Entry 6SE3 (X-ray diffraction, 2.80 A resolution); this record covers chains D and B.

Chain D (and B):
Protein: Ancestral Flavin-containing monooxygenase (FMO) 3-6
Source organism: synthetic construct
Notes: chain B of this document is another copy of the same molecule, construct and numbering; everything in this record applies to it too
Sequence (532 residues; numbered 1 to 532; the number before each row is that of its first residue):
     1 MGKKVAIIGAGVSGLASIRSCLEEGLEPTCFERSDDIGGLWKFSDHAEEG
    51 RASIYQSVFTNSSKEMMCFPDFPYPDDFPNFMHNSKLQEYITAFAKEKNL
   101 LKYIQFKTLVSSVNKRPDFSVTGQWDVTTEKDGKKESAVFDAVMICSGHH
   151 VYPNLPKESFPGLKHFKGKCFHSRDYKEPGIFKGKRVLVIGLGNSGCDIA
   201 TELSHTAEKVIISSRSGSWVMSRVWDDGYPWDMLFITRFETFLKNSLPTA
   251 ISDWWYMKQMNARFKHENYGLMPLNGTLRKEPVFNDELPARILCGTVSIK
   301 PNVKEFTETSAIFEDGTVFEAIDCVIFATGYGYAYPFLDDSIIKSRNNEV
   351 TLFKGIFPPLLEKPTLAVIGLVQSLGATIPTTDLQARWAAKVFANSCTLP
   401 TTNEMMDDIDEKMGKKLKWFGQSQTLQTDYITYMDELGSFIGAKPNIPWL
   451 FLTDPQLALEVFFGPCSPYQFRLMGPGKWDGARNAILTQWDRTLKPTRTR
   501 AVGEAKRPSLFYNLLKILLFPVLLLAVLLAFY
Disordered / not traced: 1-2, 531-532
Small-molecule neighbours:
  - FAD (flavin-adenine dinucleotide): Ile-8, Gly-9, Ala-10, Gly-11, Val-12, Ser-13, Gly-14, Phe-31, Glu-32, Arg-33, Gly-38, Gly-39, Leu-40, Trp-41, Gly-50, Arg-51, Ala-52, Ile-54, Val-58, Thr-60, Asn-61, Ser-62, Met-67, Thr-108, Leu-109, Val-110, Cys-146, Ser-147, Gly-148, His-150, Phe-337, Ala-377, Thr-378
  - NADP (NAP; NADP nicotinamide-adenine-dinucleotide phosphate): Tyr-55, Val-58, Phe-59, Thr-60, Asn-61, His-150, Asn-154, Pro-156, Phe-160, Ser-173, Ile-190, Gly-191, Leu-192, Gly-193, Asn-194, Ser-195, Gly-196, Asp-198, Arg-215, Ser-216, Arg-223, Lys-280, Glu-281, Asn-302, Ala-328, Thr-329, Gly-330, Tyr-331, Gln-373
  - oxygen molecule (OXY): Asn-61, Trp-231, Ser-374, Leu-375, Gly-376
What the authors report for this chain:
  - binding site for flavin-adenine dinucleotide: Ser-62
  - catalytic residues: Asn-61
  - binding site for NADP: Asn-194, Arg-223, Glu-281, Gln-373
  - mutagenesis - E281H: unchanged catalytic activity on thioanisole

Interface between chain D and chain B:
Contacting residue pairs - 105 pairs, chain D then chain B:
  Phe-59(D) with Cys-294(B); Thr-296(B)
  Pro-79(D) with Cys-294(B); Gly-295(B)
  Asn-80(D) with Leu-293(B)
  Phe-81(D) with Leu-293(B); Cys-294(B)
  Glu-178(D) with Lys-183(B), salt bridge
  Lys-183(D) with Glu-178(B), salt bridge
  His-205(D) with Glu-287(B), salt bridge
  Ser-214(D) with Arg-500(B)
  Arg-215(D) with Arg-500(B)
  Ser-216(D) with Arg-500(B), hydrogen bond (backbone-side chain)
  Gly-217(D) with Arg-500(B)
  Arg-223(D) with Leu-293(B); Cys-294(B)
  Val-224(D) with Tyr-269(B); Pro-289(B); Ala-290(B), hydrophobic; Leu-293(B), hydrophobic
  Trp-225(D) with Arg-263(B)
  Asp-227(D) with Ala-262(B); Arg-263(B), hydrogen bond (backbone-backbone); Phe-264(B); Lys-265(B), salt bridge
  Gly-228(D) with Arg-263(B), hydrogen bond (backbone-backbone); Phe-264(B); Tyr-269(B), hydrogen bond (backbone-side chain)
  Tyr-229(D) with Asn-268(B)
  Ala-262(D) with Asp-227(B)
  Arg-263(D) with Trp-225(B); Asp-227(B), hydrogen bond (backbone-backbone); Gly-228(B)
  Phe-264(D) with Asp-227(B); Gly-228(B)
  Lys-265(D) with Asp-227(B), salt bridge
  Glu-267(D) with Arg-498(B), hydrogen bond (backbone-side chain); Gly-503(B); Glu-504(B); Lys-506(B)
  Asn-268(D) with Tyr-229(B); Thr-497(B); Arg-498(B), hydrogen bond (backbone-backbone); Ala-505(B); Lys-506(B), hydrogen bond (side chain-backbone)
  Tyr-269(D) with Val-224(B); Gly-228(B), hydrogen bond (side chain-backbone); Thr-497(B)
  Gly-270(D) with Arg-500(B), hydrogen bond (backbone-side chain)
  Leu-271(D) with Arg-500(B)
  Met-272(D) with Arg-500(B), hydrogen bond (backbone-side chain); Val-502(B)
  Leu-274(D) with Arg-500(B); Val-502(B), hydrophobic
  Asp-286(D) with Ala-290(B)
  Glu-287(D) with His-205(B), salt bridge
  Pro-289(D) with Val-224(B)
  Ala-290(D) with Val-224(B), hydrophobic; Asp-286(B)
  Ile-292(D) with Thr-497(B)
  Leu-293(D) with Asn-80(B); Phe-81(B); Arg-223(B); Val-224(B), hydrophobic
  Cys-294(D) with Phe-59(B); Pro-79(B); Phe-81(B); Arg-223(B)
  Gly-295(D) with Pro-79(B)
  Thr-296(D) with Phe-59(B)
  Ser-298(D) with Thr-499(B)
  Ile-299(D) with Thr-499(B), hydrogen bond (backbone-side chain); Arg-500(B)
  Lys-300(D) with Thr-499(B), hydrogen bond (side chain-backbone); Arg-500(B)
  Pro-301(D) with Thr-499(B)
  Asp-315(D) with Thr-499(B)
  Thr-497(D) with Asn-268(B); Tyr-269(B); Gly-270(B); Ile-292(B)
  Arg-498(D) with Glu-267(B), hydrogen bond (side chain-backbone); Asn-268(B), hydrogen bond (backbone-backbone)
  Thr-499(D) with Ser-298(B); Ile-299(B), hydrogen bond (side chain-backbone); Lys-300(B), hydrogen bond (backbone-side chain); Pro-301(B)
  Arg-500(D) with Ser-214(B); Arg-215(B); Ser-216(B), hydrogen bond (side chain-backbone); Gly-217(B); Gly-270(B), hydrogen bond (side chain-backbone); Leu-271(B); Met-272(B), hydrogen bond (side chain-backbone); Leu-274(B); Ile-299(B), hydrogen bond (backbone-backbone); Lys-300(B)
  Val-502(D) with Met-272(B); Leu-274(B), hydrophobic
  Gly-503(D) with Glu-267(B)
  Glu-504(D) with Glu-267(B)
  Ala-505(D) with Asn-268(B)
  Lys-506(D) with Lys-265(B); Glu-267(B); Asn-268(B), hydrogen bond (backbone-side chain)
Interface residues without a listed pair, chain D (54 interface residues in all): Asp-226, Pro-273, Leu-494
Interface residues without a listed pair, chain B (54 interface residues in all): Asp-226, Pro-273, Asp-315, Leu-494

Overview:
The chain D/chain B interface involves 54 residues from each chain, with 22 hydrogen bonds and 6 salt bridges.
Among the polar pairs are Glu-178(D)/Lys-183(B), His-205(D)/Glu-287(B) and Asp-227(D)/Lys-265(B). Bound to
chain D: flavin-adenine dinucleotide, NADP and oxygen molecule. From the paper: the catalytic residue
Asn-61(D); E281H of chain D leaves catalytic activity on thioanisole unchanged.
Both chains are Ancestral Flavin-containing monooxygenase (FMO) 3-6 (synthetic construct). Entry 6SE3 (Crystal
Structure of Ancestral Flavin-containing monooxygenase (FMO) 3-6) was determined by X-ray diffraction together
with 6SEM and 6SF0 from the same study.
